PDB entry 1VOL | X-ray diffraction, 2.70 A resolution | chains C and A of the 4 polymer chains in the assembly

# Chain C
Molecule: 16-nt DNA strand
Sequence (16 nucleotides; each row starts with the number of its first residue):
     1 GGCTATAAAAGGGCTG

# Chain A
Molecule: Protein (transcription factor iib (tfiib))
From: Homo sapiens
Reference sequence: Q00403 (TF2B_HUMAN); residues 113-316 here = UniProt positions 113-316
Sequence (204 residues; row label = number of the first residue in the row):
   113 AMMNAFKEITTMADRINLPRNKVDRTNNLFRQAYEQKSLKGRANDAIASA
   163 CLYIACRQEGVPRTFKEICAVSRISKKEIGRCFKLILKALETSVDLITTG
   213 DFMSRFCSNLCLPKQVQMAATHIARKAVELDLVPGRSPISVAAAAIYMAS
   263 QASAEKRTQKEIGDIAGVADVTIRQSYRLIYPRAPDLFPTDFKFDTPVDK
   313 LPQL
Sequence notes: conflict Lys-134 (Ile in Q00403), Arg-143 (Lys in Q00403), Ala-145 (Val in Q00403)
UniProt features mapped onto this chain:
  - region (Core promoter DNA-binding): Lys-189 to Arg-193, Ser-249 to Ser-252, Val-283 to Arg-286
  - binding site (DNA): Lys-152, Arg-154, Lys-189, Lys-196, Arg-248, Lys-272, Ala-281, Thr-284, Arg-286, Arg-290
  - modified residue: Lys-238 (N6-acetyllysine)
  - natural variant: Arg-132 (R132Q: In a colorectal cancer sample)
  - mutagenesis: Gly-153 (G153Q: Decreases BREd-dependent pre-initiation complex formation), Arg-185 (R185E: Reduces interaction with SSU72; when associated with E-193 or E-200. Inhibits interaction with VP16; when associated with E-193 ...), Lys-189 (K189E: Inhibits interaction with SSU72; when associated with E-193. Reduces interaction with SSU72; when associated with E-200. Inhibits interaction with VP16; when associated with E-200 ...), Arg-193 (R193E: Inhibits interaction with SSU72; when associated with E-185 or E-189. Inhibits interaction with VP16; when associated with E-185 ...), Lys-196 (K196L: Reduces interaction with VP16; when associated with L-200), Lys-200 to Leu-208 (Reduces the formation of the TATA box-bound TBP ternary complex), Lys-200 (K200E: Reduces interaction with SSU72; when associated with E-185 or E-189. Inhibits interaction with VP16; when associated with E-189 ...), Leu-208 (L208LGSGS: Does not inhibit the formation of the TATA box-bound TBP ternary complex), Lys-238 (K238A: Abolishes autoacetylation, represses transcription activity, does not inhibit its association with chromatin to promoter-specific regions and decreases the association of GTF2F1 with chromatin ...), Gly-247 (G247V: Inhibits interaction with TBP), Val-283 (V283A: Reduces DNA-binding), Arg-286 (R286A: Reduces DNA-binding; R286E: Inhibits interaction with RNA polymerase II; when associated with E-290 and E-295), 2 further mutagenesis entries in UniProt

# Chain C / chain A interface
Contacting residue pairs (5; chain C residue first):
  DT4(C) / Lys-189(A)  salt bridge to the phosphate
  DA5(C) / Arg-193(A)  salt bridge to the phosphate
  DT6(C) / Lys-196(A)  phosphate contact
  DG16(C) / Lys-152(A)  phosphate contact
  DG16(C) / Gly-153(A)  sugar contact
Other interface residues (no listed pair), chain A (6 interface residues in all): Arg-154

# Overview
Chain C and chain A form an interface of 4 and 6 residues respectively; the contacts include 2 salt bridges.
Polar contacts include DT4(C)/Lys-189(A) and DA5(C)/Arg-193(A). From UniProt: 10 DNA-binding residues and 20
mutagenesis sites on chain A.
Here chain C is a 16-nt DNA strand and chain A is Protein (transcription factor iib (tfiib)) (Homo sapiens).
Entry 1VOL (Tfiib (human core domain)/tbp (a.thaliana)/tata element ternary complex) was determined by X-ray
diffraction.
